Entry 1OIQ (X-ray diffraction, 2.31 A resolution); this record covers chain A.

[Chain A]
Protein: Cell division protein kinase 2
From: Homo sapiens
Notes: EC 2.7.1.37
UniProt: P24941 (CDK2_HUMAN); numbering as in UniProt (aligned over 1-298)
Amino-acid sequence (299 residues; numbered 0 to 298; the number before each row is that of its first residue; numbering starts at 0):
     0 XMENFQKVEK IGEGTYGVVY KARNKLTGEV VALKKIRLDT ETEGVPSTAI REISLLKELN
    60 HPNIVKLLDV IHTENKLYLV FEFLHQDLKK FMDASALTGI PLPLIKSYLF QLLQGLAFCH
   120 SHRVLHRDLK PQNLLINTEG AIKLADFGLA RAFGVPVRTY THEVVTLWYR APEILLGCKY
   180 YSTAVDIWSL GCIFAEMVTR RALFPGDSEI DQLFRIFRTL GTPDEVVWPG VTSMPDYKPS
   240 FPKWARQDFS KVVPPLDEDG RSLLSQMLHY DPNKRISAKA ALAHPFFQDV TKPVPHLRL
Unresolved in the structure: 0, 12-15, 36-46, 73-75, 149-164
Modified / non-standard residues: ACE (acetyl group) at position 0
Ligand contacts: HDU (N-[4-(2-methylimidazo[1,2-a]pyridin-3-yl)-2-pyrimidinyl]acetamide): Ile10, Val18, Ala31, Lys33, Val64, Phe80, Glu81, Phe82, Leu83, His84, Gln85, Gln131, Leu134, Ala144, Asp145
Swiss-Prot annotation at these positions:
  - active site: Asp127 (Proton acceptor)
  - binding site (ATP): Ile10 to Val18, Lys33, Glu81 to Leu83, Asp86, Lys129 to Asn132, Asp145
  - binding site (Mg(2+)): Asn132, Asp145
  - site (CDK7 binding): Lys9, Lys88, Lys89, Leu166
  - modified residue: Met1 (N-acetylmethionine), Lys6 (N6-acetyllysine), Thr14 (Phosphothreonine), Tyr15 (Phosphotyrosine), Tyr19 (Phosphotyrosine), Thr160 (Phosphothreonine)
  - natural variant: Pro45 (P45L: In a glioblastoma multiforme sample)
  - mutagenesis: Lys9 (K9F: Reduced phosphorylation by CAK), Thr14 (T14A: 2-fold increase in activity), Tyr15 (Y15F: 2-fold increase in activity), Lys88 to Lys89 (Reduced phosphorylation by CAK), Thr160 (T160A: Abolishes activity), Leu166 (L166R: Reduced phosphorylation by CAK and reduced kinase activity)

[Summary]
Bound to chain A: compound HDU. Curated annotation (UniProt) lists active-site residue Asp127, 19 ATP-binding
residues, Mg2+-binding residues Asn132 and Asp145 and 7 mutagenesis sites.
Chain A is Cell division protein kinase 2 (Homo sapiens); the structure, Imidazopyridines: a potent and
selective class of Cyclin-dependent Kinase inhibitors identified through Structure-based hybridisation, was
determined by X-ray diffraction, deposited together with 1OIR and 1OIT.
